PDB entry 5LOO | X-ray diffraction, 4.50 A resolution (low resolution: residue-level contacts below are approximate; hydrogen-bond / salt-bridge calls are withheld) | chain M

# Chain M
Molecule: GTP-sensing transcriptional pleiotropic repressor CodY
Organism: Bacillus subtilis
UniProt: P39779 (CODY_BACSU); residues 2-259 here = UniProt positions 2-259
Amino-acid sequence (263 residues; row label = number of the first residue in the row):
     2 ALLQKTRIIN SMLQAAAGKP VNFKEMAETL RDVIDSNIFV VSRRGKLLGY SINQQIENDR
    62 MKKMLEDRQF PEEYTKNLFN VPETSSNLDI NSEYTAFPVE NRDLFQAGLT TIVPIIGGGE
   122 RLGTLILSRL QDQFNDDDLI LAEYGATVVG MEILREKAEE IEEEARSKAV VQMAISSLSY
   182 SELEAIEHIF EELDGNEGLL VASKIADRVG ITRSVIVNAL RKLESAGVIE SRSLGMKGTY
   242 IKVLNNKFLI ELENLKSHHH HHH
Disordered / not traced: 259-264
Sequence notes: expression tag (260-264)
Reported in the primary citation:
  - mutagenesis - L3S: decreased binding to another copy of this molecule
  - mutagenesis - L3S: decreased binding to BcaPp8(36)
  - mutagenesis - L3S: decreased signaling
  - mutagenesis - L3S: decreased binding to BcaPp8(19)

# Overview
From the paper: L3S reduces binding to another copy of this molecule; L3S reduces binding to BcaPp8(36).
Chain M is GTP-sensing transcriptional pleiotropic repressor CodY (Bacillus subtilis); the structure,
Structure of full length unliganded CodY from Bacillus subtilis, was determined by X-ray diffraction (same
publication as 5LNH, 5LOE and 5LOJ).
